PDB entry 7VS8 | X-ray diffraction, 2.40 A resolution | chains A and B

== Chain A (and B) ==
Protein: VP1
Source organism: Norovirus Hu/GI/Vancouver730/2004/CAN
Notes: chain B of this document is another copy of the same molecule, construct and numbering; everything in this record applies to it too
Reference sequence: F2XMU3 (F2XMU3_9CALI); numbering as in UniProt (aligned over 229-540)
Sequence (312 residues; numbered 229 to 540; the number before each row is that of its first residue):
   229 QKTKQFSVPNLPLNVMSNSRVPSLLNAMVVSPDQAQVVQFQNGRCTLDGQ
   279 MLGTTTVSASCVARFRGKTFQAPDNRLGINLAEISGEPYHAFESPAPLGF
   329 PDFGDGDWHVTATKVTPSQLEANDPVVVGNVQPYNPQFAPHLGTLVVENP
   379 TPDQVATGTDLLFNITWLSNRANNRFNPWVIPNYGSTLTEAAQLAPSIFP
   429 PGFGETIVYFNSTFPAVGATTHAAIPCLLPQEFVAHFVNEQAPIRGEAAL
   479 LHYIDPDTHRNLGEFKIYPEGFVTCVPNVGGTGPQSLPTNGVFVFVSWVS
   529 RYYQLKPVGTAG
Not modelled in the structure: 229-230
Bound ions: Mg2+ near Ser-322 (its only coordinating residue here)
What the authors report for this chain:
  - binding site for alpha-L-fucopyranose: His-337, Glu-349, Asn-351, Trp-395, Asn-398, Val-445
  - contacts within the chain: His-337/Ser-397 (backbone contact), His-337/Trp-395 (pi stacking)
  - conformationally variable residues (side-chain flip): Arg-403
  - binding site for beta-D-galactopyranose: Asp-335, His-337, Ser-397, Ala-400
  - binding site for 2-acetamido-2-deoxy-alpha-D-glucopyranose: Asn-351

== Interface between chain A and chain B ==
Contacting residue pairs (69; chain A residue first):
  Pro-237(A) with Asn-467(B)
  Asn-238(A) with Asn-467(B), hydrogen bond (backbone-side chain)
  Leu-239(A) with Asn-467(B)
  Val-243(A) with Val-285(B), hydrophobic; Ser-286(B), hydrogen bond (backbone-side chain)
  Ser-245(A) with Ser-288(B), hydrogen bond
  Pro-250(A) with Ser-288(B)
  Ser-251(A) with Ser-288(B)
  Leu-252(A) with Ser-286(B); Ser-288(B), hydrogen bond (backbone-side chain); Cys-289(B), hydrophobic; Ser-313(B)
  Val-285(A) with Val-243(B), hydrophobic
  Ser-286(A) with Val-243(B), hydrogen bond (side chain-backbone); Leu-252(B)
  Ala-287(A) with Ala-287(B), hydrophobic
  Ser-288(A) with Ser-245(B), hydrogen bond; Pro-250(B); Ser-251(B); Leu-252(B), hydrogen bond (side chain-backbone)
  Cys-289(A) with Leu-252(B), hydrophobic
  Ser-313(A) with Leu-252(B)
  Thr-339(A) with Thr-394(B)
  Thr-341(A) with Thr-394(B); Pro-443(B)
  Val-343(A) with Thr-441(B)
  Pro-345(A) with His-450(B)
  Leu-348(A) with Phe-442(B); Ala-444(B); Val-445(B); Gly-446(B), hydrogen bond (backbone-backbone); Ala-451(B), hydrophobic
  Glu-349(A) with Arg-403(B), salt bridge; Val-445(B); Gly-446(B); His-450(B), salt bridge
  Ala-350(A) with Val-445(B), hydrophobic
  Asn-351(A) with Trp-395(B); Val-445(B)
  Asp-352(A) with Trp-395(B)
  Pro-353(A) with Trp-395(B); Val-445(B), hydrophobic
  Val-354(A) with Thr-394(B); Trp-395(B)
  Thr-394(A) with Thr-339(B); Thr-341(B); Val-354(B)
  Trp-395(A) with Asn-351(B); Asp-352(B); Pro-353(B); Val-354(B)
  Arg-403(A) with Glu-349(B), salt bridge
  Thr-441(A) with Val-343(B)
  Phe-442(A) with Leu-348(B)
  Pro-443(A) with Thr-341(B)
  Ala-444(A) with Leu-348(B)
  Val-445(A) with Leu-348(B); Glu-349(B); Ala-350(B), hydrophobic; Asn-351(B); Pro-353(B), hydrophobic
  Gly-446(A) with Leu-348(B), hydrogen bond (backbone-backbone); Glu-349(B)
  His-450(A) with Pro-345(B); Glu-349(B), salt bridge
  Ala-451(A) with Leu-348(B), hydrophobic
  Asn-467(A) with Pro-237(B); Asn-238(B), hydrogen bond (side chain-backbone); Leu-239(B)
Other interface residues (no listed pair), chain A (44 interface residues in all): Asn-242, Arg-292, Ile-312, Glu-315, Lys-342, His-464, Val-466
Other interface residues (no listed pair), chain B (44 interface residues in all): Asn-242, Arg-292, Ile-312, Glu-315, Lys-342, His-464, Val-466
The authors on this interface:
  - specific contacts: Arg-403(B)/Glu-349(A)

== Summary ==
Chain A and chain B each contribute 44 residues to their interface, with 10 hydrogen bonds and 4 salt bridges.
Polar contacts include Glu-349(A)/Arg-403(B), Glu-349(A)/His-450(B) and Asn-238(A)/Asn-467(B). The authors
report a contact between Arg-403(B) and Glu-349(A). The paper reports a binding site for alpha-L-fucopyranose
at His-337(A), Glu-349(A) and Asn-351(A) among others; a binding site for beta-D-galactopyranose at
Asp-335(A), His-337(A) and Ser-397(A) among others.
Both chains are VP1 (Norovirus Hu/GI/Vancouver730/2004/CAN). Entry 7VS8 (Crystal structure of P domain from
norovirus GI.9 capsid protein in complex with Lewis b antigen) was determined by X-ray diffraction (same
publication as 7VP0 and 7VS9).
